6VK5 - chains A and F of the 8 polymer chains in the assembly; structure by X-ray diffraction, 1.86 A resolution.

Chain A:
Molecule: Methane monooxygenase component A alpha chain
From: Methylosinus trichosporium OB3b
Reference sequence: A0A2D2D5X0 (A0A2D2D5X0_METTR); numbering as in UniProt (aligned over 1-526)
Chain sequence (526 residues; row label = number of the first residue in the row):
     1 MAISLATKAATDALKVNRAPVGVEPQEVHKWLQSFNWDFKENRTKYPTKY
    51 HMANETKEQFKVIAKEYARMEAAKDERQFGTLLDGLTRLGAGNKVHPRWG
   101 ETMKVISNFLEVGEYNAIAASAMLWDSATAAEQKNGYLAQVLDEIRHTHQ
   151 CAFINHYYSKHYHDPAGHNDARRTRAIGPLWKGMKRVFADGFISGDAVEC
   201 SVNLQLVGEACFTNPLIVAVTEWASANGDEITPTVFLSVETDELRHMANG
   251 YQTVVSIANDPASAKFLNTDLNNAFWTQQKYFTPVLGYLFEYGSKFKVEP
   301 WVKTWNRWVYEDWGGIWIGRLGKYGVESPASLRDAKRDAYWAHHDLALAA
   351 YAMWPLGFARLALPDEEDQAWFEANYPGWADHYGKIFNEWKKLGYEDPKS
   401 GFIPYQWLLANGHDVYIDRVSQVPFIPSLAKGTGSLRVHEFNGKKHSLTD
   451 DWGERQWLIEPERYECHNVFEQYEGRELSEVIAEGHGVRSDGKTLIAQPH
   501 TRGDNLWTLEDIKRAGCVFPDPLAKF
Not modelled in the structure: 1-11
Ion coordination: Fe ion site 1: Glu114, Glu144, His147 (together with benzoic acid); Fe ion site 2: Glu144, Glu209, Glu243, His246 (together with benzoic acid)
Residues lining bound ligands: benzoic acid (BEZ): Leu110, Gly113, Glu114, Ala117, Glu144, His147, Phe188, Phe192, Leu204, Gly208, Glu209, Thr213, Leu216, Glu243, His246
From the paper describing this entry:
  - conformationally variable residues (side-chain flip): Leu110, Phe188, Thr213, Leu216, Glu240
  - binding site for benzoic acid: Phe188
  - contacts within the chain: Thr213-Glu240 (hydrogen bond)
  - Fe ion coordination: Glu209, Glu243, His246

Chain F:
Molecule: Methane monooxygenase
From: Methylosinus trichosporium OB3b
Reference sequence: A0A2D2D5X7 (A0A2D2D5X7_METTR); residues 1-395 here = UniProt positions 1-395
Chain sequence (395 residues; numbered 1 to 395; the number before each row is that of its first residue):
     1 MSQPQSSQVTKRGLTDPERAAIIAAAVPDHALDTQRKYHYFIQPRWKRLS
    51 EYEQLSCYAQPNPDWIAGGLDWGDWTQKFHGGRPSWGNESTELRTTDWYR
   101 HRDPARRWHHPYVKDKSEEARYTQRFLAAYSSEGSIRTIDPYWRDEILNK
   151 YFGALLYSEYGLFNAHSSVGRDCLSDTIRQTAVFAALDKVDNAQMIQMER
   201 LFIAKLVPGFDASTDVPKKIWTTDPIYSGARATVQEIWQGVQDWNEILWA
   251 GHAVYDATFGQFARREFFQRLATVYGDTLTPFFTAQSQTYFQTTRGAIDD
   301 LFVYCLANDSEFGAHNRTFLNAWTEHYLASSVAALKDFVGLYAKVEKVAG
   351 ATDRAGVSEALQRVFGDWKIDYADKIGFRVDVDQKVDAVLAGYKN
Not modelled in the structure: 1-3

Interface between chain A and chain F:
Pairs across the interface (10):
  Ala13(A) - Glu359(F)
  Ala13(A) - Arg363(F)  hydrogen bond (backbone-side chain)
  Leu14(A) - Glu359(F)
  Leu14(A) - Gln362(F)
  Arg18(A) - Asp367(F)  salt bridge
  Arg18(A) - Ile370(F)
  Arg18(A) - Asp371(F)  salt bridge
  Arg88(A) - Arg12(F)  hydrogen bond (backbone-side chain)
  Leu89(A) - Arg12(F)
  Leu89(A) - Leu14(F)  hydrophobic
Other interface residues (no listed pair), chain A (6 interface residues in all): Lys94
Other interface residues (no listed pair), chain F (9 interface residues in all): Thr15

In short:
Chain A and chain F form an interface of 6 and 9 residues respectively, with 2 hydrogen bonds and 2 salt
bridges. Among the polar pairs are Arg18(A)-Asp367(F), Arg18(A)-Asp371(F) and Ala13(A)-Arg363(F). Ligands of
chain A: benzoic acid. The paper reports a binding site for benzoic acid at Phe188(A); Fe ion coordination by
Glu209(A), Glu243(A) and His246(A).
Here chain A is Methane monooxygenase component A alpha chain and chain F is Methane monooxygenase, both from
Methylosinus trichosporium OB3b. Entry 6VK5 (Crystal Structure of Methylosinus trichosporium OB3b Soluble
Methane Monooxygenase Hydroxylase and Regulatory Component Complex) was determined by X-ray diffraction
together with 6VK4, 6VK6, 6VK7 and 6VK8 from the same study.
